7T4O - chains A and F of the 9 polymer chains in the assembly; structure by electron microscopy, 3.65 A resolution.

Chain A:
Name: Particulate methane monooxygenase alpha subunit
Organism: Methylococcus capsulatus str. Bath
Notes: EC 1.14.18.3
Reference sequence: G1UBD1 (PMOB_METCA); residue numbers follow UniProt; this construct covers 1-414
Amino-acid sequence (414 residues; each row starts with the number of its first residue):
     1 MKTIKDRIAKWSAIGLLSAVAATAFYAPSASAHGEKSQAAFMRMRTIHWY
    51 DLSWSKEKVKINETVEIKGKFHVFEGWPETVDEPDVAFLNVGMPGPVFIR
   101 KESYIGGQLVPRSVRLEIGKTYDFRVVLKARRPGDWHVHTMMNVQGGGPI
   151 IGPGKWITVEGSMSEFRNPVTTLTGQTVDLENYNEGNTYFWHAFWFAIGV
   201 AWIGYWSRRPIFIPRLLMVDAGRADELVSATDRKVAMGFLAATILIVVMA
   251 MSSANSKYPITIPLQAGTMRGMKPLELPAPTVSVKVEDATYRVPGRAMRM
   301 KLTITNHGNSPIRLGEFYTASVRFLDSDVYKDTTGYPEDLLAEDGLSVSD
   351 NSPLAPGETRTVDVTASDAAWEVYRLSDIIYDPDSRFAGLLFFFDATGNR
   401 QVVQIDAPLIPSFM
Not modelled in the structure: 1-32
Ion coordination: Cu ion site 1: H33, H137, H139; Cu ion site 2: H48, H72, Q404
Residues lining bound ligands: diundecyl phosphatidyl choline (PLC): M251, N255, T261
Swiss-Prot annotation at these positions:
  - binding site (Cu cation): H33, H48, H72, H137, H139
  - mutagenesis: H48 (H48N: Impairs activity of soluble pmoB construct), H137 (H137A: Abolishes activity of soluble pmoB construct; when associated with A-139), H139 (H139A: Abolishes activity of soluble pmoB construct; when associated with A-137)

Chain F:
Name: Particulate methane monooxygenase beta subunit
Organism: Methylococcus capsulatus str. Bath
Notes: EC 1.14.18.3
Reference sequence: Q607G3 (PMOA_METCA); residues 1-247 here = UniProt positions 1-247
Amino-acid sequence (247 residues; numbered 1 to 247; the number before each row is that of its first residue):
     1 MSAAQSAVRSHAEAVQVSRTIDWMALFVVFFVIVGSYHIHAMLTMGDWDF
    51 WSDWKDRRLWVTVTPIVLVTFPAAVQSYLWERYRLPWGATVCVLGLLLGE
   101 WINRYFNFWGWTYFPINFVFPASLVPGAIILDTVLMLSGSYLFTAIVGAM
   151 GWGLIFYPGNWPIIAPLHVPVEYNGMLMSIADIQGYNYVRTGTPEYIRMV
   201 EKGTLRTFGKDVAPVSAFFSAFMSILIYFMWHFIGRWFSNERFLQST
Not modelled in the structure: 1-6
Residues lining bound ligands:
  - 1,2-didecanoyl-sn-glycero-3-phosphocholine (P1O), molecule 1: S140, L142, F143, I146
  - 1,2-didecanoyl-sn-glycero-3-phosphocholine (P1O), molecule 2: Y141, L142, F229, H232, F233, R236
  - 1,2-didecanoyl-sn-glycero-3-phosphocholine (P1O), molecule 3: W237, R242, F243, L244, Q245, S246, T247
  - diundecyl phosphatidyl choline (PLC): R57, V147, G151, L154, I155, Y157, P158, W161, K210, D211, V212, A213, P214, A217, F218

How chain A and chain F interact:
Contacting residue pairs - 30 pairs, chain A then chain F:
  S37(A) - T207(F)
  S37(A) - F208(F)
  S37(A) - G209(F)  hydrogen bond (backbone-backbone)
  Q38(A) - L205(F)
  A39(A) - T204(F)
  F41(A) - K202(F)
  M42(A) - G203(F)
  M42(A) - T204(F)
  M42(A) - L205(F)  hydrophobic
  E79(A) - K202(F)
  T80(A) - K202(F)
  T80(A) - G203(F)  hydrogen bond (side chain-backbone)
  G147(A) - L205(F)
  G147(A) - R206(F)
  P149(A) - L205(F)
  I150(A) - L205(F)  hydrophobic
  Y381(A) - R57(F)  hydrogen bond (backbone-side chain)
  Y381(A) - G209(F)
  Y381(A) - K210(F)
  Y381(A) - D211(F)  hydrogen bond (side chain-backbone)
  Y381(A) - V212(F)  hydrogen bond (side chain-backbone)
  P383(A) - R57(F)
  P383(A) - E201(F)
  S385(A) - L177(F)
  P408(A) - G175(F)
  P408(A) - M176(F)  hydrophobic
  I410(A) - E172(F)
  I410(A) - G175(F)
  P411(A) - L177(F)
  F413(A) - P170(F)  hydrophobic
Other interface residues (no listed pair), chain A (22 interface residues in all): V81, G146, G148, D378, L409
Other interface residues (no listed pair), chain F (19 interface residues in all): A213

Summary:
The interface between chain A and chain F involves 22 residues on one side and 19 on the other, with 5
hydrogen bonds. Polar contacts include T80(A)-G203(F), Y381(A)-R57(F) and Y381(A)-D211(F). Bound to chain A:
diundecyl phosphatidyl choline.
Here chain A is Particulate methane monooxygenase alpha subunit and chain F is Particulate methane
monooxygenase beta subunit, both from Methylococcus capsulatus str. Bath. Entry 7T4O (CryoEM structure of
Methylococcus capsulatus (Bath) pMMO treated with potassium cyanide in a native lipid nanodisc ...) was
determined by electron microscopy together with 7S4H, 7S4I, 7S4J, 7S4K, 7S4L, 7S4M and 7T4P from the same
study.
